Entry 7WLR (electron microscopy, 3.54 A resolution); this record covers chains G and I of the 10 polymer chains in the assembly.

== Chain G ==
Name: Histone H2A
Source organism: Komagataella pastoris
Reference sequence: A0A1B2JD99 (A0A1B2JD99_PICPA); residues 12-119 here correspond to UniProt positions 13-120 (UniProt number = residue number + 1)
Sequence (108 residues; row label = number of the first residue in the row):
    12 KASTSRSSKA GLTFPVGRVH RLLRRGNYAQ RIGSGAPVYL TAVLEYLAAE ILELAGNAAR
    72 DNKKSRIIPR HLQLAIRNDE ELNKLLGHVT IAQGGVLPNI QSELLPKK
Disordered / not traced: 12, 119

== Chain I ==
Molecule: 145-nt DNA strand
Sequence (145 nucleotides; row label = number of the first residue in the row):
     1 ATCAGAATCC CGGTGCCGAG GCCGCTCAAT TGGTCGTAGA CAGCTCTAGC ACCGCTTAAA
    61 CGCACGTACG CGCTGTCCCC CGCGTTTTAA CCGCCAAGGG GATTACTCCC TAGTCTCCAG
   121 GCACGTGTCA GATATATACA TCGAT

== How chain G and chain I interact ==
Residue-residue contacts (14; chain G residue first):
  Ala-13(G) with DA119(I), phosphate contact
  Arg-29(G) with DC122(I), salt bridge to the phosphate
  Arg-35(G) with DA112(I), salt bridge to the phosphate
  Gln-41(G) with DA112(I), sugar contact
  Arg-42(G) with DT111(I), hydrogen bond to the sugar; DA112(I), phosphate contact
  Ile-43(G) with DT111(I), sugar contact; DA112(I), hydrogen bond to the phosphate
  Gly-44(G) with DT111(I), phosphate contact
  Ser-45(G) with DT111(I), hydrogen bond to the phosphate
  Ser-76(G) with DA130(I), phosphate contact; DG131(I), hydrogen bond to the phosphate
  Arg-77(G) with DA130(I), sugar contact; DG131(I), phosphate contact
Interface residues without a listed pair, chain G (11 interface residues in all): Lys-75
Interface residues without a listed pair, chain I (9 interface residues in all): DC118, DG121, DA132

== In short ==
11 residues of chain G face 9 of chain I across their interface, with 4 hydrogen bonds and 2 salt bridges.
Polar pairs include Arg-42(G)/DT111(I), Ile-43(G)/DA112(I) and Ser-45(G)/DT111(I).
Here chain G is Histone H2A (Komagataella pastoris) and chain I is a 145-nt DNA strand. Entry 7WLR (Cryo-EM
structure of the nucleosome containing Komagataella pastoris histones) was determined by electron microscopy.
